PDB entry 7Z6V | electron microscopy, 3.10 A resolution | chains B and Y of the 6 polymer chains in the assembly

== Chain B ==
Molecule: Spike glycoprotein, Fibritin
From: Severe acute respiratory syndrome coronavirus 2
UniProtKB: chimeric construct of P0DTC2, P10104: residues 1-1208 from P0DTC2 (SPIKE_SARS2) positions 1-1208 (same numbers); residues 1211-1238 from P10104 positions 458-485 (UniProt number = residue number - 753)
Sequence (1260 residues; each row starts with the number of its first residue):
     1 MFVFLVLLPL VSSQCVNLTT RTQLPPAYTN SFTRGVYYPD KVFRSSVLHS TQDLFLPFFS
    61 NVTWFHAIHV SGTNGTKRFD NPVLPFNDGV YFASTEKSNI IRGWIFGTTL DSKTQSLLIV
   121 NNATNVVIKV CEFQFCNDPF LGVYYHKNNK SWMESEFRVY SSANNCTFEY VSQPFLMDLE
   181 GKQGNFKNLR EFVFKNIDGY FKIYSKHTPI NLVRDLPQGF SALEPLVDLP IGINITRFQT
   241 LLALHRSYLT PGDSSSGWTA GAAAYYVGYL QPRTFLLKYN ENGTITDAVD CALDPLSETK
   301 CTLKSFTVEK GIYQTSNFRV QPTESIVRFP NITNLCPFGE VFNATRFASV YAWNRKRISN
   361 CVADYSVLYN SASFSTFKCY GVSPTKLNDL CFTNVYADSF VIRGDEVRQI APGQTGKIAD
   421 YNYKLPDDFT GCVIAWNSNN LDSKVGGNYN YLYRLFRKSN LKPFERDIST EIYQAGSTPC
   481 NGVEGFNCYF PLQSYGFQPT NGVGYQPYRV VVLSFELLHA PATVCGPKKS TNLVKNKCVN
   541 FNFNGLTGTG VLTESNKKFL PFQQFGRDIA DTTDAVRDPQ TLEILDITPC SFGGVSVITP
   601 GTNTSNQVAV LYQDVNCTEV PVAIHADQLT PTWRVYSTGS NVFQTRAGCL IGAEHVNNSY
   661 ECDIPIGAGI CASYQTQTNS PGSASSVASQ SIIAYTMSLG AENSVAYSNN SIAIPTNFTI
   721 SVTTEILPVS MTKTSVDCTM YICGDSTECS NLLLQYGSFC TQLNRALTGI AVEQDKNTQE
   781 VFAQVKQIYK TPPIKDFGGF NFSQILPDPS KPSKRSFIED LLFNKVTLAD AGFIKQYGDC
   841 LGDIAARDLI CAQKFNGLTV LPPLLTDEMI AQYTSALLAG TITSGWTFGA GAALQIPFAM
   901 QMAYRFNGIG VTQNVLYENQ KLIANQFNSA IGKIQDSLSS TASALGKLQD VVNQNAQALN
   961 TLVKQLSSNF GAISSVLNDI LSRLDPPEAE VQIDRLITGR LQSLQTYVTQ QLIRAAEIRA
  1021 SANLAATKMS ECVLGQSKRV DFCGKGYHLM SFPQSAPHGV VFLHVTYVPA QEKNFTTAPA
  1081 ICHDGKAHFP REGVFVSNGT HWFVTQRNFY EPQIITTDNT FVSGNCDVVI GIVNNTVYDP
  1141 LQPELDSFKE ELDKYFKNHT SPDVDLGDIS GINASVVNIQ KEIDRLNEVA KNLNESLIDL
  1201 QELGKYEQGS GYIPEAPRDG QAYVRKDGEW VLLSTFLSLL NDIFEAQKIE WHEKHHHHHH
Not modelled in the structure: 1-26, 70-81, 144-165, 173-185, 243-262, 621-640, 677-689, 828-854, 1148-1260
Sequence notes: engineered mutation G682 (Arg in P0DTC2), S683 (Arg in P0DTC2), S685 (Arg in P0DTC2), P986 (Lys in P0DTC2), P987 (Val in P0DTC2); linker (1209-1210); conflict L1232 (Phe479 in P10104); expression tag (1239-1260)
Cystine bridges: C131-C166, C291-C301, C336-C361, C379-C432, C391-C525, C480-C488, C538-C590, C617-C649, C662-C671, C743-C749, C1032-C1043, C1082-C1126
Covalently attached groups: N-acetylglucosamine (NAG) linked to N61, N122, N234, N282, N331, N343, N603, N616, N657, N709, N717, N801, N1074, N1098, N1134
UniProt features mapped onto this chain:
  - region: N280 to C301 (Putative superantigen), R403 to D405 (Integrin-binding motif), N448 to F456 (Immunodominant HLA epitope recognized by the CD8+), P681, A684 (Putative superantigen), S816 to Y837 (Fusion peptide 1), K835 to F855 (Fusion peptide 2), D1163 to E1202 (Heptad repeat 2)
  - site: R815, S816 (Cleavage)
  - glycosylation: N17 (N-linked (GlcNAc...) (complex) asparagine), N61 (N-linked (GlcNAc...) (hybrid) asparagine), N74 (N-linked (GlcNAc...) (complex) asparagine), N122 (N-linked (GlcNAc...) (hybrid) asparagine), N149 (N-linked (GlcNAc...) (complex) asparagine), N165 (N-linked (GlcNAc...) (complex) asparagine), N234 (N-linked (GlcNAc...) (high mannose) asparagine), N282 (N-linked (GlcNAc...) (complex) asparagine), T323 (O-linked (GalNAc) threonine), S325 (O-linked (HexNAc...) serine), N331 (N-linked (GlcNAc...) (complex) asparagine), N343 (N-linked (GlcNAc...) (complex) asparagine), N603 (N-linked (GlcNAc...) (hybrid) asparagine), N616 (N-linked (GlcNAc...) (complex) asparagine), N657 (N-linked (GlcNAc...) (complex) asparagine), T676 (O-linked (GlcNAc...) threonine), T678 (O-linked (GlcNAc...) threonine), N709 (N-linked (GlcNAc...) (high mannose) asparagine), N717 (N-linked (GlcNAc...) (hybrid) asparagine), N801 (N-linked (GlcNAc...) (hybrid) asparagine) and 6 more in UniProt

== Chain Y ==
Molecule: Nanobody H11
From: Lama glama
Notes: antibody fragment or engineered binder
Sequence (134 residues; row label = number of the first residue in the row):
     1 QVQLVESGGG LMQAGGSLRL SCAVSGRTFS TAAMGWFRQA PGKEREFVAA IRWSGGSAYY
    61 ADSVKGRFTI SRDKAKNTVY LQMNSLKYED TAVYYCAQTR VTRSLLSDYA TWPYDYWGQG
   121 TQVTVSSKHH HHHH
Not modelled in the structure: 129-134
Cystine bridges: C22-C96
From the paper describing this entry:
  - mutagenesis - V101Y/R103S: decreased binding to Spike glycoprotein, Fibritin (chain B)

== Interface between chain B and chain Y ==
Pairs across the interface (22; chain B residue first):
  K444(B) with R100(Y)
  Y449(B) with R100(Y); V101(Y), hydrophobic
  L455(B) with S104(Y)
  F456(B) with S104(Y)
  G482(B) with S57(Y)
  V483(B) with S57(Y)
  E484(B) with R52(Y), salt bridge; S57(Y), hydrogen bond (backbone-side chain); S104(Y); L106(Y)
  Y489(B) with S104(Y); L105(Y), hydrophobic
  F490(B) with R52(Y); T102(Y); S104(Y), hydrogen bond (backbone-side chain)
  L492(B) with T102(Y); S104(Y)
  Q493(B) with T102(Y); R103(Y); S104(Y), hydrogen bond (side chain-backbone)
  S494(B) with T102(Y), hydrogen bond (backbone-backbone)
Interface residues without a listed pair, chain B (13 interface residues in all): L452
Interface residues without a listed pair, chain Y (11 interface residues in all): D108, W112

== Overview ==
13 residues of chain B and 11 residues of chain Y are in contact, with 4 hydrogen bonds and 1 salt bridge.
Polar contacts include E484(B)-R52(Y), E484(B)-S57(Y) and F490(B)-S104(Y). The paper reports that V101Y/R103S
of chain Y reduce binding to Spike glycoprotein, Fibritin (chain B).
Here chain B is Spike glycoprotein, Fibritin (Severe acute respiratory syndrome coronavirus 2) and chain Y is
Nanobody H11 (Lama glama). Entry 7Z6V (CRYO-EM STRUCTURE OF SARS-COV-2 SPIKE : H11 nanobody complex) was
determined by electron microscopy, deposited together with 7Z1A, 7Z1B, 7Z1C, 7Z1D, 7Z1E, 7Z7X and 4 further
entries.
